PDB entry 8UT8 | electron microscopy, 3.20 A resolution | chains A and B of the 8 polymer chains in the assembly

Chain A:
Molecule: Hemagglutinin HA1 chain
Source organism: Influenza A virus
UniProtKB: V5IRV0 (V5IRV0_9INFA); residue numbers follow UniProt; this construct covers 1-316
Chain sequence (317 residues; row label = number of the first residue in the row):
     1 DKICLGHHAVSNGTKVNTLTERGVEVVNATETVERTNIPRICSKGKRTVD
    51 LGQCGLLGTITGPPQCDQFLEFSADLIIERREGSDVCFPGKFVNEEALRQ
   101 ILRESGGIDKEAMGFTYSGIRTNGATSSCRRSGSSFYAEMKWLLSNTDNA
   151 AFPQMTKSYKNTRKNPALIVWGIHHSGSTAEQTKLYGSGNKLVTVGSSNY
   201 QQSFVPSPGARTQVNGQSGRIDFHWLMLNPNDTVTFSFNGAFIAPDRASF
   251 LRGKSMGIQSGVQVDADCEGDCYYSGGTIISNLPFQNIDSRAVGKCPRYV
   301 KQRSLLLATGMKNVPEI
Construct notes: conflict Phe88 (Tyr in V5IRV0); expression tag (317)
Cystine bridges: Cys42-Cys268, Cys54-Cys66, Cys87-Cys129, Cys272-Cys296
Glycans and other covalent adducts: N-acetylglucosamine (NAG) linked to Asn28
Ligand contacts: N-acetylglucosamine (NAG; 2-acetamido-2-deoxy-beta-D-glucopyranose): Lys160, Asn161, Asn231

Chain B:
Molecule: Hemagglutinin HA2 chain
Source organism: Influenza A virus
UniProtKB: A0A881CR78 (A0A881CR78_9INFA); residues -3 to 174 here correspond to UniProt positions 336-513 (UniProt number = residue number + 339)
Chain sequence (231 residues; numbered -3 to 227; the number before each row is that of its first residue; numbers below 1 keep their minus sign (Pro-3 is residue -3)):
    -3 PKGRGLFGAIAGFIENGWEGLIDGWYGFRHQNAQGEGTAADYKSTQSAID
    47 QITGKLNRLIEKTNQQFELIDNEFTEVEKQIGNVINWTRDSITEVWSYNA
    97 ELLVAMENQHTIDLADSEMDKLYERVKRQLRENAEEDGTGCFEIFHKCDD
   147 DCMASIRNNTYDHSKYREEAMQNRIQIDGSGYIPEAPRDGQAYVRKDGEW
   197 VLLSTFLGSGLNDIFEAQKIEWHEGHHHHHH
Not modelled in the structure: -3 to 4, 172-227
Construct notes: conflict Thr71 (Asn410 in A0A881CR78); expression tag (175-227)
Cystine bridges: Cys144-Cys148
Glycans and other covalent adducts: N-acetylglucosamine (NAG) linked to Asn82, Asn154

How chain A and chain B interact:
Residue-residue contacts (137):
  Asp1(A) - Asn28(B)
  Asp1(A) - Ala29(B)
  Asp1(A) - Glu139(B)
  Asp1(A) - Ile140(B)  hydrogen bond (backbone-backbone)
  Asp1(A) - Lys143(B)
  Asp1(A) - Cys144(B)  hydrogen bond (side chain-backbone)
  Lys2(A) - His26(B)
  Lys2(A) - Gln27(B)  hydrogen bond (backbone-backbone)
  Lys2(A) - Asp133(B)  salt bridge
  Lys2(A) - Cys137(B)  hydrogen bond
  Lys2(A) - Phe138(B)
  Lys2(A) - Glu139(B)
  Ile3(A) - Arg25(B)
  Ile3(A) - Cys137(B)
  Ile3(A) - Phe138(B)  hydrogen bond (backbone-backbone)
  Ile3(A) - Ile140(B)  hydrophobic
  Ile3(A) - Met149(B)  hydrophobic
  Ile3(A) - Ile152(B)  hydrophobic
  Cys4(A) - Ile6(B)  hydrogen bond (side chain-backbone)
  Cys4(A) - Gly8(B)
  Cys4(A) - Trp14(B)
  Cys4(A) - Phe24(B)
  Cys4(A) - Arg25(B)  hydrogen bond (backbone-backbone)
  Cys4(A) - Gly136(B)  hydrogen bond (side chain-backbone)
  Cys4(A) - Cys137(B)  hydrophobic
  Leu5(A) - Phe9(B)
  Leu5(A) - Trp14(B)
  Leu5(A) - Gly23(B)
  Leu5(A) - Phe24(B)  hydrophobic
  Leu5(A) - Tyr119(B)  hydrophobic
  Leu5(A) - Val122(B)  hydrophobic
  Leu5(A) - Gly136(B)
  Leu5(A) - Phe138(B)  hydrophobic
  Gly6(A) - Trp14(B)
  Gly6(A) - Tyr22(B)
  Gly6(A) - Gly23(B)  hydrogen bond (backbone-backbone)
  Gly6(A) - Met115(B)
  His7(A) - Phe9(B)
  His7(A) - Gly13(B)
  His7(A) - Trp14(B)  hydrogen bond (backbone-backbone)
  His7(A) - Trp21(B)
  His7(A) - Met115(B)
  His8(A) - Trp14(B)
  His8(A) - Leu17(B)  hydrogen bond (side chain-backbone)
  His8(A) - Gly20(B)
  His8(A) - Trp21(B)  hydrogen bond (backbone-backbone)
  Ala9(A) - Trp14(B)  hydrogen bond (backbone-backbone)
  Ala9(A) - Glu15(B)
  Val10(A) - Glu15(B)
  Ser11(A) - Glu15(B)  hydrogen bond (backbone-side chain)
  Val16(A) - Asn104(B)
  Asn17(A) - Ala101(B)
  Asn17(A) - Asn104(B)  hydrogen bond (backbone-side chain)
  Thr18(A) - Ala101(B)
  Thr18(A) - Gln105(B)
  Thr18(A) - Ile108(B)
  Leu19(A) - Leu98(B)  hydrophobic
  Leu19(A) - Ala101(B)
  Leu19(A) - Met102(B)  hydrophobic
  Thr20(A) - Gln105(B)
  Arg22(A) - Glu97(B)  salt bridge
  Val24(A) - Ile108(B)  hydrophobic
  Thr32(A) - Val100(B)
  Glu79(A) - Phe70(B)
  Arg80(A) - Phe70(B)
  Arg81(A) - Glu69(B)
  Arg81(A) - Phe70(B)
  Glu96(A) - Ile66(B)
  Glu96(A) - Asn68(B)  hydrogen bond
  Glu96(A) - Val73(B)
  Arg99(A) - Asn68(B)
  Gln100(A) - Leu65(B)
  Gln100(A) - Ile66(B)
  Arg103(A) - Leu65(B)  hydrogen bond (side chain-backbone)
  Lys254(A) - Gln62(B)  hydrogen bond
  Met256(A) - Gln62(B)
  Gln259(A) - Leu65(B)
  Gln259(A) - Asn68(B)  hydrogen bond
  Gln259(A) - Glu69(B)  hydrogen bond (side chain-backbone)
  Gln259(A) - Phe70(B)
  Ser260(A) - Phe70(B)
  Ser275(A) - Glu69(B)
  Ser281(A) - Lys58(B)  hydrogen bond (backbone-side chain)
  Asn282(A) - Ile56(B)
  Pro284(A) - Leu55(B)
  Pro284(A) - Ile56(B)
  Phe285(A) - Ala96(B)  hydrophobic
  Arg291(A) - Leu65(B)
  Arg291(A) - Asp67(B)  hydrogen bond (side chain-backbone)
  Arg291(A) - Glu69(B)  salt bridge
  Arg291(A) - Arg85(B)
  Val293(A) - Phe63(B)
  Val293(A) - Glu64(B)
  Val293(A) - Leu65(B)  hydrophobic
  Gly294(A) - Gln61(B)
  Gly294(A) - Phe63(B)  hydrogen bond (backbone-backbone)
  Lys295(A) - Lys58(B)
  Lys295(A) - Thr59(B)
  Lys295(A) - Asn60(B)  hydrogen bond
  Cys296(A) - Lys58(B)
  Cys296(A) - Thr59(B)
  Pro297(A) - Lys58(B)
  Arg298(A) - Glu57(B)  salt bridge
  Arg298(A) - Trp92(B)
  Tyr299(A) - Thr89(B)
  Tyr299(A) - Trp92(B)
  Val300(A) - Trp92(B)
  Val300(A) - Ser93(B)
  Val300(A) - Ala96(B)  hydrophobic
  Lys301(A) - Thr89(B)
  Lys301(A) - Glu90(B)  salt bridge
  Lys301(A) - Ser93(B)  hydrogen bond (backbone-side chain)
  Leu305(A) - Ala96(B)  hydrophobic
  Leu305(A) - Glu97(B)
  Leu305(A) - Val100(B)  hydrophobic
  Leu306(A) - Val100(B)
  Leu306(A) - Asn104(B)  hydrogen bond (backbone-side chain)
  Leu307(A) - Leu52(B)  hydrophobic
  Leu307(A) - Leu55(B)  hydrophobic
  Leu307(A) - Glu103(B)
  Leu307(A) - Asn104(B)
  Ala308(A) - Asn104(B)  hydrogen bond (backbone-side chain)
  Ala308(A) - Thr107(B)
  Thr309(A) - Trp21(B)
  Thr309(A) - Ile48(B)
  Gly310(A) - Trp21(B)
  Gly310(A) - Thr107(B)
  Met311(A) - Ala111(B)  hydrophobic
  Val314(A) - Glu11(B)
  Val314(A) - Asn12(B)
  Val314(A) - Gly13(B)
  Pro315(A) - Asn12(B)
  Glu316(A) - Asn12(B)  hydrogen bond (backbone-backbone)
  Glu316(A) - Gly13(B)
  Glu316(A) - Trp14(B)
  Glu316(A) - Glu15(B)  hydrogen bond (side chain-backbone)
  Ile317(A) - Asn12(B)  hydrogen bond (backbone-side chain)
Also at the interface, not in a pair above, chain A (62 interface residues in all): Val26, Glu95, Leu283, Ser290, Gln302, Lys312
Also at the interface, not in a pair above, chain B (75 interface residues in all): Ala7, Gly16, Thr71, Leu99, Asp112, Leu118, His142

In short:
Chain A and chain B form an interface of 62 and 75 residues respectively; the contacts include 30 hydrogen
bonds and 5 salt bridges. Polar pairs include Lys2(A)-Asp133(B), Arg22(A)-Glu97(B) and Arg291(A)-Glu69(B).
Ligands of chain A: N-acetylglucosamine. N-acetylglucosamine is covalently linked to Asn28(A).
Here chain A is Hemagglutinin HA1 chain and chain B is Hemagglutinin HA2 chain, both from Influenza A virus.
Entry 8UT8 (CryoEM structure of A/Shanghai/1/2013 H7 in complex with polyclonal Fab from mice immunized with
H7 stem ...) was determined by electron microscopy, deposited together with 8UT4, 8UT6, 8UT7, 8UT9 and 8UWA.
